2KDZ - chains A and B of the 3 polymer chains in the assembly; structure by solution NMR.

[Chain A]
Name: MYB24
From: Trichomonas vaginalis
Notes: fragment: Myb1 R2R3 Domain
UniProtKB: Q58HP2 (Q58HP2_TRIVA); residues 1-107 here correspond to UniProt positions 35-141 (UniProt number = residue number + 34)
Chain sequence (107 residues; each row starts with the number of its first residue):
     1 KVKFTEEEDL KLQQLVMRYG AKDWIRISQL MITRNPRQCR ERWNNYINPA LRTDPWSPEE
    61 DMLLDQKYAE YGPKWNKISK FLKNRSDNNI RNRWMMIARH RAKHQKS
What the authors report for this chain:
  - binding site for the 16-nt DNA strand (chain B): Phe4, Asn35, Gln38, Glu41, Arg42, Asn92, Arg99
  - binding site for the 16-nt DNA strand: Gln38, Asn76, Asn88, Arg91
  - mutagenesis - F4A, N92A: decreased binding to the 16-nt DNA strand (chain B)
  - mutagenesis - T33A: unchanged binding to the 16-nt DNA strand (chain B)
  - conformationally variable residues (order/disorder transition): Val2 to Phe4

[Chain B]
Molecule: 16-nt DNA strand
Sequence (16 nucleotides; each row starts with the number of its first residue):
     1 AAGATAACGA TATTTA

[Interface between chain A and chain B]
Contacting residue pairs - 29 pairs, chain A then chain B:
  Val2(A) - DC8(B)  sugar contact
  Lys3(A) - DC8(B)  phosphate contact
  Lys3(A) - DG9(B)  phosphate contact
  Phe4(A) - DA7(B)  phosphate contact
  Phe4(A) - DC8(B)  phosphate contact
  Thr33(A) - DC8(B)  phosphate contact
  Thr33(A) - DG9(B)  phosphate contact
  Arg34(A) - DC8(B)  phosphate contact
  Arg34(A) - DG9(B)  phosphate contact
  Asn35(A) - DG9(B)  phosphate contact
  Asn35(A) - DA10(B)  base contact
  Gln38(A) - DC8(B)  base contact
  Gln38(A) - DG9(B)  base contact
  Gln38(A) - DA10(B)  base contact
  Glu41(A) - DA7(B)  base contact
  Glu41(A) - DC8(B)  base contact
  Glu41(A) - DG9(B)  base contact
  Arg42(A) - DA6(B)  phosphate contact
  Arg42(A) - DA7(B)  phosphate contact
  Asn88(A) - DA7(B)  base contact
  Asn88(A) - DC8(B)  base contact
  Asn92(A) - DA6(B)  base contact
  Asn92(A) - DA7(B)  base contact
  Arg93(A) - DT5(B)  phosphate contact
  Arg93(A) - DA6(B)  phosphate contact
  Met96(A) - DA4(B)  phosphate contact
  Met96(A) - DT5(B)  phosphate contact
  Arg99(A) - DG3(B)  sugar contact
  Arg99(A) - DA4(B)  phosphate contact
Other interface residues (no listed pair), chain A (15 interface residues in all): Asn89

[Summary]
15 residues of chain A and 8 residues of chain B are in contact. From the paper: a binding site for the 16-nt
DNA strand (chain B) at Phe4(A), Asn35(A) and Gln38(A) among others; F4A and N92A of chain A reduce binding to
the 16-nt DNA strand (chain B).
Here chain A is MYB24 (Trichomonas vaginalis) and chain B is a 16-nt DNA strand. Entry 2KDZ (Structure of the
R2R3 DNA binding domain of MYB1 protein from protozoan parasite trichomonas vaginalis in ...) was determined
by solution NMR.
